Entry 8C1P (electron microscopy, 2.90 A resolution); this record covers chains B and F of the 8 polymer chains in the assembly.

[Chain B]
Protein: Glutamate receptor 1 flip isoform
From: Rattus norvegicus
UniProtKB: P19490 (GRIA1_RAT), isoform P19490-2; the construct has insertions or renumbered stretches relative to UniProt, so the offset changes along the chain: -25 to -7 = UniProt 1-19; 2-889 = UniProt 20-907
Amino-acid sequence (915 residues; row label = number of the first residue in the row; numbers below 1 keep their minus sign (Met-25 is residue -25)):
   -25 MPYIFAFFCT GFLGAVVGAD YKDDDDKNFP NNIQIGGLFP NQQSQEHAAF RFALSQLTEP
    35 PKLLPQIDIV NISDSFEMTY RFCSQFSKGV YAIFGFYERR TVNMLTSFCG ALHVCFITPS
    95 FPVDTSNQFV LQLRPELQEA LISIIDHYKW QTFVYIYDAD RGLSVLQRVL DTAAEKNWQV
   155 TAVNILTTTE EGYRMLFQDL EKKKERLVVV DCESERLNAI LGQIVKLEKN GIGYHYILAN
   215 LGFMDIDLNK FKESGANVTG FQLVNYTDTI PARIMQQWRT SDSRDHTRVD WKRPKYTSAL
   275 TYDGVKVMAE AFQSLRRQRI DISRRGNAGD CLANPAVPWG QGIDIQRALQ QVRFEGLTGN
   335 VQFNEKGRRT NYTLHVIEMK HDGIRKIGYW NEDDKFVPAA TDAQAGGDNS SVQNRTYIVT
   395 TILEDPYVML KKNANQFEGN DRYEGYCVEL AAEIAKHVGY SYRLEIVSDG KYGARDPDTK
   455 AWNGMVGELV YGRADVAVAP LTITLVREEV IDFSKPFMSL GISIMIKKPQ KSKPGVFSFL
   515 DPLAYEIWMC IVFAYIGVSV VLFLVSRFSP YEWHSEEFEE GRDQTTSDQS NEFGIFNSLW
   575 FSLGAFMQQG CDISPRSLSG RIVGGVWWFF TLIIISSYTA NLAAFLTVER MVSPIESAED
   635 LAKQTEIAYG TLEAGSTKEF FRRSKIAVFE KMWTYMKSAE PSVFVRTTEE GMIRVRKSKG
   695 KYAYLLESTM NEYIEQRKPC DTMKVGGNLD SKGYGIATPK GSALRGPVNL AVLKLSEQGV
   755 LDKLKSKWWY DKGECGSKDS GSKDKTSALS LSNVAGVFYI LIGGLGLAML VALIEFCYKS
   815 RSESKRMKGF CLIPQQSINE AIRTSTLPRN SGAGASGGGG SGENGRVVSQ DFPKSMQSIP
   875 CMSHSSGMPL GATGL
Unresolved in the structure: -25 to 388, 544-564, 772-778, 816-889
Differences from the reference sequence: insertion (-6 to 1)
Cystine bridges: Cys714-Cys769
Ligand contacts:
  - cyclothiazide (CYZ), molecule 1: Ile477, Pro490, Ser725, Lys726, Gly727
  - cyclothiazide (CYZ), molecule 2: Lys489, Pro490, Phe491, Met492, Ser493, Leu747, Ser750, Leu755, Asp756, Lys759
  - glutamic acid (GLU): Tyr446, Pro474, Thr476, Arg481, Leu646, Gly649, Ser650, Thr651, Leu699, Leu700, Glu701, Met704, Tyr728
UniProt features mapped onto this chain:
  - motif: Ala886 to Leu889 (PDZ-binding)
  - binding site (L-glutamate): Pro474, Thr476, Arg481, Ser650, Thr651, Glu701
  - modified residue (Phosphoserine): Ser627, Ser692, Ser831, Ser845
  - lipidation (S-palmitoyl cysteine): Cys585, Cys811
  - glycosylation (N-linked (GlcNAc...) asparagine): Asn45, Asn231, Asn239, Asn345, Asn383, Asn388

[Chain F]
Protein: Voltage-dependent calcium channel gamma-3 subunit
From: Rattus norvegicus
UniProtKB: Q8VHX0 (CCG3_RAT); numbering as in UniProt (aligned over 2-315)
Amino-acid sequence (314 residues; each row starts with the number of its first residue):
     2 RMCDRGIQML ITTVGAFAAF SLMTIAVGTD YWLYSRGVCR TKSTSDNETS RKNEEVMTHS
    62 GLWRTCCLEG AFRGVCKKID HFPEDADYEQ DTAEYLLRAV RASSVFPILS VTLLFFGGLC
   122 VAASEFHRSR HSVILSAGIF FVSAGLSNII GIIVYISANA GDPGQRDSKK SYSYGWSFYF
   182 GAFSFIIAEI VGVVAVHIYI EKHQQLRARS HSELLKKSTF ARLPPYRYRF RRRSSSRSTE
   242 PRSRDLSPIS KGFHTIPSTD ISMFTLSRDP SKLTMGTLLN SDRDHAFLQF HNSTPKEFKE
   302 SLHNNPANRR TTPV
Unresolved in the structure: 2-4, 43-55, 85-91, 162-171, 210-315
Cystine bridges: Cys40-Cys68, Cys67-Cys77
UniProt features mapped onto this chain:
  - modified residue: Ser248 (Phosphoserine)

[Chain B / chain F interface]
Residue-residue contacts (10; chain B residue first):
  Lys507(B) with Glu95(F), salt bridge
  Leu785(B) with Ile157(F), hydrophobic
  Ser786(B) with Ser158(F); Ala161(F)
  Phe792(B) with Ile154(F), hydrophobic
  Tyr793(B) with Ile154(F); Val155(F)
  Ile796(B) with Ile151(F), hydrophobic
  Met803(B) with Ile140(F), hydrophobic; Ser144(F)
Interface residues without a listed pair, chain B (10 interface residues in all): Ala789, Leu799, Leu807
Interface residues without a listed pair, chain F (13 interface residues in all): Leu98, Val143, Leu147, Ile150

[Summary]
Chain B and chain F form an interface of 10 and 13 residues respectively; the contacts include 1 salt bridge.
Its one salt-bridged contact is Lys507(B)-Glu95(F). Chain B binds cyclothiazide and glutamic acid. From
UniProt: 6 L-glutamate-binding residues on chain B.
Here chain B is Glutamate receptor 1 flip isoform and chain F is Voltage-dependent calcium channel gamma-3
subunit, both from Rattus norvegicus. Entry 8C1P (Active state homomeric GluA1 AMPA receptor in complex with
TARP gamma 3) was determined by electron microscopy, deposited together with 8C1Q, 8C1R, 8C1S, 8C2H, 8C2I,
8P3Q and 9 further entries.
